PDB entry 8T7H | electron microscopy, 3.30 A resolution | chains A and B of the 4 polymer chains in the assembly

# Chain A (and B)
Molecule: Metabotropic glutamate receptor 5
Source organism: Homo sapiens
Notes: chain B of this document is another copy of the same molecule, construct and numbering; everything in this record applies to it too
Reference sequence: P41594 (GRM5_HUMAN); numbering as in UniProt (aligned over 20-876)
Chain sequence (881 residues; numbered -4 to 876; the number before each row is that of its first residue; numbers below 1 keep their minus sign (Met-4 is residue -4)):
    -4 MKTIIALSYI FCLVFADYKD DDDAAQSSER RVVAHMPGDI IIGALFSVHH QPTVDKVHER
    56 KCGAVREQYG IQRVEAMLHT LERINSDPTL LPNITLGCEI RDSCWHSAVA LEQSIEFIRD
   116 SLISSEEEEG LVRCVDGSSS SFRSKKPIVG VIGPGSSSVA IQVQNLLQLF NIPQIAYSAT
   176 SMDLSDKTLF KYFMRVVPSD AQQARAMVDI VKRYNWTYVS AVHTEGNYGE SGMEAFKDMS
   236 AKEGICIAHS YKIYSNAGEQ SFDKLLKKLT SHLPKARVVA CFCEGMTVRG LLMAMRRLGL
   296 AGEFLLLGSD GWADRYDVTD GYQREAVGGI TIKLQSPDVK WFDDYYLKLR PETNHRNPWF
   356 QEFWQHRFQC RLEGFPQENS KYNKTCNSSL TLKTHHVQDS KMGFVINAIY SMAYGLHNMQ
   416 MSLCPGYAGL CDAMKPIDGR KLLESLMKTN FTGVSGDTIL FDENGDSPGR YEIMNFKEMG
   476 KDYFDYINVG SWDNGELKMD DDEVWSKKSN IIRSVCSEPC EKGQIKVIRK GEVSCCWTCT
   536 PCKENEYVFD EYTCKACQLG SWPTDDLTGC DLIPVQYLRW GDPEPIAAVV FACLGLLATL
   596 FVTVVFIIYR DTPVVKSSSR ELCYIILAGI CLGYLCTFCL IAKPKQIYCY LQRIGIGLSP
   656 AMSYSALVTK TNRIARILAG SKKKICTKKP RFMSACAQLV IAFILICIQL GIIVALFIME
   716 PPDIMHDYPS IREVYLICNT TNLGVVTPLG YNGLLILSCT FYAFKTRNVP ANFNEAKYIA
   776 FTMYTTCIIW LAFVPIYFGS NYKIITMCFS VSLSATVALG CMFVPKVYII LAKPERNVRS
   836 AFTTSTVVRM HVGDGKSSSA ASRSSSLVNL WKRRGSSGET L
Unresolved in the structure: -4 to 24, 123-138, 674-686, 828-876
Sequence notes: initiating methionine (-4); expression tag (-3 to 19)
Disulfides: Cys57-Cys99, Cys241-Cys530, Cys365-Cys381, Cys419-Cys426, Cys511-Cys531, Cys515-Cys534, Cys537-Cys549, Cys552-Cys565, Cys644-Cys733
Small-molecule neighbours: quisqualate (QUS; (S)-2-amino-3-(3,5-dioxo-[1,2,4]oxadiazolidin-2-yl)-propionic acid): Tyr64, Trp100, Gly150, Ser151, Ser152, Ser173, Ala174, Thr175, Tyr223, Glu279, Gly280, Asp305, Gly306, Arg310, Lys396
UniProt features mapped onto this chain:
  - binding site (L-glutamate): Tyr64, Ser152, Ser173 to Thr175, Tyr223, Asp305, Lys396
  - modified residue: Ser861 (Phosphoserine), Arg869 (Omega-N-methylarginine)
  - glycosylation (N-linked (GlcNAc...) asparagine): Asn88, Asn210, Asn378, Asn382, Asn445, Asn734
  - mutagenesis: Ser613 (S613A/K: Increased constitutive signaling activity), Ser614 (S614D: Decreased constitutive signaling activity), Lys665 (K665A: Increased constitutive signaling activity), Glu770 (E770A: Increased constitutive signaling activity)
From the paper describing this entry:
  - binding site for quisqualate: Trp100, Glu279
  - conformationally variable residues (domain motion, side-chain flip): Trp100, Ser383, Glu527

# Chain A / chain B interface
Pairs across the interface (10; chain A residue first):
  Arg114(A) with Leu117(B); Glu121(B), salt bridge
  Leu117(A) with Arg114(B)
  Ile118(A) with Arg114(B); Ile118(B), hydrophobic
  Ser119(A) with Ile118(B)
  Glu121(A) with Arg114(B), salt bridge
  Leu161(A) with Leu164(B), hydrophobic
  Leu164(A) with Ile110(B); Leu161(B), hydrophobic
Other interface residues (no listed pair), chain A (12 interface residues in all): Arg55, Ile110, Ile113, Glu122, Phe165
Other interface residues (no listed pair), chain B (11 interface residues in all): Arg25, Glu122, Phe165, Arg435

# Summary
12 residues of chain A face 11 of chain B across their interface; the contacts include 2 salt bridges. Its one
salt-bridged contact is Arg114(A)-Glu121(B). Chain A binds quisqualate. The paper reports a binding site for
quisqualate at Trp100(A) and Glu279(A); conformational variability at Trp100(A), Ser383(A) and Glu527(A).
Both chains are Metabotropic glutamate receptor 5 (Homo sapiens). Entry 8T7H (Quis-bound intermediate mGlu5)
was determined by electron microscopy together with 8T6J, 8T8M and 8TAO from the same study.
